1IVF - chains A and B; structure by X-ray diffraction, 2.40 A resolution.

# Chain A (and B)
Protein: Influenza A subtype N2 neuraminidase
From: Influenza A virus (strain A/Tokyo/3/1967 H2N2)
Notes: EC 3.2.1.18; chain B of this document is another copy of the same molecule, construct and numbering; everything in this record applies to it too
Reference sequence: P06820 (NRAM_IATOK); residues 82-469 here = UniProt positions 82-469
Amino-acid sequence (388 residues; numbered 82 to 469; the number before each row is that of its first residue):
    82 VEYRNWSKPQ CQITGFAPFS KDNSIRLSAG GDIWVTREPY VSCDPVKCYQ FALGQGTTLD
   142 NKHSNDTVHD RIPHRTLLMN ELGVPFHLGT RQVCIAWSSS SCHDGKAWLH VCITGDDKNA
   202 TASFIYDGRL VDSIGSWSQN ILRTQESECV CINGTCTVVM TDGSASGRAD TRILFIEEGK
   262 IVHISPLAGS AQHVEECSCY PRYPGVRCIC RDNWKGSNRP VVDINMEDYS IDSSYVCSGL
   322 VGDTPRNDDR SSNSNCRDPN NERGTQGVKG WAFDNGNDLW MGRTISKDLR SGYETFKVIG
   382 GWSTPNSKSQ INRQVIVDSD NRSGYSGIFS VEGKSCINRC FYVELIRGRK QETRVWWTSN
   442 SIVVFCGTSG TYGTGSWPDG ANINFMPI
Cystine bridges: Cys-92/Cys-417, Cys-124/Cys-129, Cys-175/Cys-193, Cys-183/Cys-230, Cys-232/Cys-237, Cys-278/Cys-291, Cys-280/Cys-289, Cys-318/Cys-337, Cys-421/Cys-447
Covalently attached groups: N-acetylglucosamine (NAG) linked to Asn-86, Asn-234; glycan linked to Asn-146, Asn-200
Sequence notes: conflict Asp-339 (Asn in P06820)
Bound ions: Ca2+: Asp-293, Gly-297, Gln-347
Small-molecule neighbours: 2-deoxy-2,3-dehydro-N-acetyl-neuraminic acid (DAN): Arg-118, Glu-119, Asp-151, Arg-152, Trp-178, Ser-179, Ile-222, Arg-224, Ala-246, Glu-276, Glu-277, Arg-292, Asn-294, Arg-371, Tyr-406
Swiss-Prot annotation at these positions:
  - active site: Asp-151 (Proton donor/acceptor), Tyr-406 (Nucleophile)
  - binding site (substrate): Arg-118, Arg-152, Glu-276, Glu-277, Arg-292, Arg-371
  - binding site (Ca(2+)): Asp-293, Gly-297, Asp-324, Gly-345, Thr-346, Gln-347
  - glycosylation (N-linked (GlcNAc...) asparagine): Asn-86, Asn-146, Asn-200, Asn-234, Asn-402

# Interface between chain A and chain B
Contacting residue pairs (84):
  Asp-113(A) / Gly-111(B)
  Asp-113(A) / Gly-112(B)
  Trp-115(A) / Leu-108(B)  hydrophobic
  Gln-136(A) / Arg-107(B)  hydrogen bond (backbone-side chain)
  Gly-137(A) / Asn-104(B)
  Gly-137(A) / Arg-107(B)  hydrogen bond (backbone-side chain)
  Thr-138(A) / Leu-108(B)
  Thr-139(A) / Leu-108(B)
  Thr-139(A) / Gly-111(B)  hydrogen bond (side chain-backbone)
  Asp-141(A) / Ala-110(B)
  Asp-141(A) / Gly-111(B)
  Asn-142(A) / Arg-107(B)
  Asn-142(A) / Leu-108(B)
  Asn-142(A) / Ala-110(B)  hydrogen bond (side chain-backbone)
  Asn-142(A) / Gly-111(B)  hydrogen bond (side chain-backbone)
  Lys-143(A) / Phe-466(B)
  His-144(A) / Arg-107(B)  hydrogen bond (side chain-backbone)
  His-144(A) / Ala-110(B)
  His-144(A) / Ala-462(B)
  His-144(A) / Asn-463(B)  hydrogen bond (side chain-backbone)
  His-144(A) / Phe-466(B)
  His-144(A) / Met-467(B)
  Ile-153(A) / Arg-107(B)
  Pro-154(A) / Lys-102(B)
  Pro-154(A) / Ser-457(B)
  Pro-154(A) / Trp-458(B)
  His-155(A) / Lys-102(B)  hydrogen bond
  His-155(A) / Asn-104(B)
  His-155(A) / Arg-107(B)
  His-155(A) / Pro-459(B)
  His-155(A) / Asp-460(B)
  His-155(A) / Gly-461(B)
  Thr-157(A) / Lys-102(B)
  Leu-169(A) / Leu-108(B)  hydrophobic
  Leu-169(A) / Gly-112(B)
  Leu-169(A) / Ile-114(B)  hydrophobic
  Leu-169(A) / Pro-166(B)
  Leu-169(A) / His-168(B)
  Gly-170(A) / Val-165(B)
  Gly-170(A) / His-168(B)
  Thr-171(A) / Val-165(B)
  Thr-171(A) / Pro-166(B)
  Arg-172(A) / Glu-162(B)  salt bridge
  Arg-172(A) / Leu-163(B)
  Arg-172(A) / Gly-164(B)
  Arg-172(A) / Val-165(B)
  Gln-173(A) / Lys-102(B)  hydrogen bond (side chain-backbone)
  Gln-173(A) / Asp-103(B)  hydrogen bond (side chain-backbone)
  Gln-173(A) / Asn-104(B)
  Gln-173(A) / Gly-164(B)  hydrogen bond (backbone-backbone)
  Cys-175(A) / Phe-100(B)
  Ile-176(A) / Pro-99(B)  hydrophobic
  Ile-176(A) / Ser-101(B)
  Ile-176(A) / Lys-102(B)
  Ile-176(A) / Trp-458(B)
  Thr-195(A) / Trp-458(B)
  Gly-196(A) / Thr-455(B)
  Asp-197(A) / Thr-455(B)  hydrogen bond (backbone-backbone)
  Asp-197(A) / Gly-456(B)  hydrogen bond (side chain-backbone)
  Asn-200(A) / Gly-454(B)
  Asn-200(A) / Thr-455(B)  hydrogen bond (backbone-backbone)
  Thr-202(A) / Pro-99(B)
  Thr-202(A) / Thr-452(B)
  Thr-202(A) / Tyr-453(B)
  Thr-202(A) / Gly-454(B)
  Ser-204(A) / Ala-98(B)
  Ser-204(A) / Pro-99(B)  hydrogen bond (side chain-backbone)
  Ile-206(A) / Phe-100(B)  hydrophobic
  Gly-209(A) / Phe-100(B)
  Arg-210(A) / Pro-126(B)  hydrogen bond (side chain-backbone)
  Arg-210(A) / Val-127(B)
  Arg-210(A) / Glu-413(B)
  Leu-211(A) / Ala-98(B)  hydrophobic
  Leu-211(A) / Pro-99(B)
  Leu-211(A) / Phe-100(B)
  Leu-211(A) / Cys-447(B)  hydrophobic
  Ser-214(A) / Ala-98(B)
  Ser-214(A) / Thr-449(B)  hydrogen bond
  Ser-214(A) / Thr-452(B)  hydrogen bond (side chain-backbone)
  Ile-215(A) / Thr-452(B)  hydrogen bond (backbone-backbone)
  Gly-216(A) / Thr-452(B)
  Gly-216(A) / Tyr-453(B)
  Glu-259(A) / Lys-415(B)  salt bridge
  Lys-261(A) / Ser-450(B)
Other interface residues (no listed pair), chain A (40 interface residues in all): Val-174, Ala-201, Asp-208, Asp-213
Other interface residues (no listed pair), chain B (45 interface residues in all): Ile-106, Asp-113, Val-444, Gly-448, Gly-451

# Summary
Chain A and chain B form an interface of 40 and 45 residues respectively, with 19 hydrogen bonds and 2 salt
bridges. Polar pairs include Arg-172(A)/Glu-162(B), Glu-259(A)/Lys-415(B) and Gln-136(A)/Arg-107(B). Chain A
binds 2-deoxy-2,3-dehydro-N-acetyl-neuraminic acid. N-acetylglucosamine is covalently linked to Asn-86(A),
Asn-146(A), Asn-200(A) and Asn-234(A).
Both chains are Influenza A subtype N2 neuraminidase (Influenza A virus (strain A/Tokyo/3/1967 H2N2)). Entry
1IVF (Structures of aromatic inhibitors of influenza virus neuraminidase) was determined by X-ray diffraction
together with 1IVB, 1IVC, 1IVD, 1IVE and 1IVG from the same study.
